8GZN - chains D and E of the 13 polymer chains in the assembly; structure by electron microscopy, 3.60 A resolution.

[Chain D (and E)]
Protein: Immunoglobulin heavy constant mu
From: Homo sapiens
Notes: chain E of this document is another copy of the same molecule, construct and numbering; everything in this record applies to it too
Reference sequence: P01871 (IGHM_HUMAN); residues 124-576 here correspond to UniProt positions 1-453 (UniProt number = residue number - 123)
Amino-acid sequence (453 residues; row label = number of the first residue in the row):
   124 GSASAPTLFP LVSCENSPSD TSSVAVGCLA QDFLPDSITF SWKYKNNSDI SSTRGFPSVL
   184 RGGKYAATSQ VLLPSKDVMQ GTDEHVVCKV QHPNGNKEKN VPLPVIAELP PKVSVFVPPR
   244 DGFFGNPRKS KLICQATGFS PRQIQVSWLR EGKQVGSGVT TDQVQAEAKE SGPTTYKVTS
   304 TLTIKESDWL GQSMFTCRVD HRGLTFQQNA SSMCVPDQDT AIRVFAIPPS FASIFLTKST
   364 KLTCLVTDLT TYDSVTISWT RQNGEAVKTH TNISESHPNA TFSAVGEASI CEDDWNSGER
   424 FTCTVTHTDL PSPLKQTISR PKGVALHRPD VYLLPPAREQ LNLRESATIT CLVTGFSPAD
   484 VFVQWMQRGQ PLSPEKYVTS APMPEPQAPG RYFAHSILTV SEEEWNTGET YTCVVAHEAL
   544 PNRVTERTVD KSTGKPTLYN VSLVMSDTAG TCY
Not modelled in the structure: 124-344, 569-576
Disulfides: C367-C426, C474-C536
Curated features (UniProtKB/Swiss-Prot):
  - glycosylation (N-linked (GlcNAc...) asparagine): N169 (complex), N332 (complex), N395, N402

[Interface between chain D and chain E]
Contacting residue pairs (25):
  F358(D) - N545(E)
  K361(D) - E415(E)
  G492(D) - R451(E)  hydrogen bond (backbone-side chain)
  R546(D) - K361(E)
  V547(D) - V547(E)  hydrophobic
  E549(D) - E549(E)  hydrogen bond (side chain-backbone)
  K558(D) - T560(E)
  T560(D) - L561(E)  hydrogen bond (side chain-backbone)
  T560(D) - Y562(E)
  T560(D) - N563(E)
  L561(D) - L561(E)  hydrogen bond (backbone-backbone)
  Y562(D) - Y562(E)
  Y562(D) - N563(E)  hydrogen bond (backbone-backbone)
  N563(D) - N563(E)
  V564(D) - N563(E)  hydrogen bond (backbone-backbone)
  V564(D) - V564(E)
  V564(D) - S565(E)  hydrogen bond (backbone-backbone)
  S565(D) - S565(E)
  L566(D) - S565(E)  hydrogen bond (backbone-backbone)
  L566(D) - L566(E)  hydrophobic
  L566(D) - V567(E)  hydrogen bond (backbone-backbone)
  V567(D) - V567(E)
  V567(D) - M568(E)
  M568(D) - V567(E)
  M568(D) - M568(E)  hydrophobic
Other interface residues (no listed pair), chain D (19 interface residues in all): Q487, N545, P559
Other interface residues (no listed pair), chain E (18 interface residues in all): Q487, R546, T548

[In short]
The interface between chain D and chain E involves 19 residues on one side and 18 on the other, with 9
hydrogen bonds. Among the polar pairs are G492(D)-R451(E), E549(D)-E549(E) and T560(D)-L561(E).
Chain D and chain E are both Immunoglobulin heavy constant mu (Homo sapiens); the structure, IgM-var2CSA
complex, was determined by electron microscopy.
